6USQ - chains A and F of the 3 polymer chains in the assembly; structure by X-ray diffraction, 3.62 A resolution.

== Chain A ==
Name: Telomerase reverse transcriptase
From: Tribolium castaneum
Notes: EC 2.7.7.49
UniProt: Q0QHL8 (Q0QHL8_TRICA); residue numbers follow UniProt; this construct covers 1-596
Sequence (597 residues; each row starts with the number of its first residue; numbering starts at 0):
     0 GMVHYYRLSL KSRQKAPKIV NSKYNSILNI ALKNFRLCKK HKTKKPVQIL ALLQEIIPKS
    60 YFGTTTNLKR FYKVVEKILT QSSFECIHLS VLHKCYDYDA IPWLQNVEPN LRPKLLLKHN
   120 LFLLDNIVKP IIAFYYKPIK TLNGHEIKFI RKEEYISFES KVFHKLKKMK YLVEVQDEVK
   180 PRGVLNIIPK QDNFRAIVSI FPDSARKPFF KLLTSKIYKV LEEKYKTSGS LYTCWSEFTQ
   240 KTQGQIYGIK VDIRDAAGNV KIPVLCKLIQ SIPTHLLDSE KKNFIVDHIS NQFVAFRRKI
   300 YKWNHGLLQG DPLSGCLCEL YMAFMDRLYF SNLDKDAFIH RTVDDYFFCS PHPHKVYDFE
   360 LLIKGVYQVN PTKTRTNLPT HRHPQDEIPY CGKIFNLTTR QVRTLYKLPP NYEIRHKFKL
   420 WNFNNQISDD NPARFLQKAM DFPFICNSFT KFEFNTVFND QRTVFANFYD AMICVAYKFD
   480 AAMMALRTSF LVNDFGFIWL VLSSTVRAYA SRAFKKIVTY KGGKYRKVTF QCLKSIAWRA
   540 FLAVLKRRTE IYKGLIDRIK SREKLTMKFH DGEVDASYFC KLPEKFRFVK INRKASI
Unresolved in the structure: 0
Construct notes: expression tag (0); engineered mutation Ala256 (Tyr in Q0QHL8)
Reported in the primary citation:
  - catalytic residues: Asp251, Asp343, Asp344
  - mutagenesis - R194A (28-fold), Q308A (60 fold): decreased catalytic activity on dGTP
  - mutagenesis - R194A (5 fold), Q308A (2 fold): decreased binding to dGTP

== Chain F ==
Molecule: 16-nt DNA/RNA hybrid strand
Sequence (16 nucleotides; row label = number of the first residue in the row):
     1 CUGACCUGAC CTGACC
Bound ions: Mg2+ near G3 (its only coordinating residue here)

== Chain A / chain F interface ==
Pairs across the interface - 10 pairs, chain A then chain F:
  Leu141(A) with C1(F), base contact
  Tyr217(A) with G3(F), sugar contact
  Phe441(A) with U7(F), sugar contact
  Pro442(A) with U7(F), base contact; G8(F), sugar contact
  Cys445(A) with C6(F), hydrogen bond to the base; U7(F), hydrogen bond to the sugar
  Asn446(A) with C6(F), base contact
  Arg511(A) with U7(F), hydrogen bond to the phosphate; G8(F), salt bridge to the phosphate
Also at the interface, not in a pair above, chain A (10 interface residues in all): Lys210, Thr213, Pro311
Also at the interface, not in a pair above, chain F (6 interface residues in all): U2

== Overview ==
The interface between chain A and chain F involves 10 residues on one side and 6 on the other, with 3 hydrogen
bonds and 1 salt bridge. Polar pairs include Cys445(A)-C6(F), Cys445(A)-U7(F) and Arg511(A)-U7(F). From the
paper: catalytic residues Asp251(A), Asp343(A) and Asp344(A); R194A and Q308A of chain A reduce catalytic
activity on dGTP.
Here chain A is Telomerase reverse transcriptase (Tribolium castaneum) and chain F is a 16-nt DNA/RNA hybrid
strand. Entry 6USQ (Telomerase Reverse Transcriptase binary complex with Y256A mutation, TERT:DNA) was
determined by X-ray diffraction, deposited together with 6USO, 6USP and 6USR.
